Entry 5JM6 (X-ray diffraction, 2.76 A resolution); this record covers chains A and B of the 6 polymer chains in the assembly.

== Chain A (and B) ==
Molecule: Aminopeptidase-like protein
Organism: Chaetomium thermophilum
Notes: chain B of this document is another copy of the same molecule, construct and numbering; everything in this record applies to it too
UniProt: G0SG74 (G0SG74_CHATD); residue numbers follow UniProt; this construct covers 1-519
Amino-acid sequence (519 residues; row label = number of the first residue in the row):
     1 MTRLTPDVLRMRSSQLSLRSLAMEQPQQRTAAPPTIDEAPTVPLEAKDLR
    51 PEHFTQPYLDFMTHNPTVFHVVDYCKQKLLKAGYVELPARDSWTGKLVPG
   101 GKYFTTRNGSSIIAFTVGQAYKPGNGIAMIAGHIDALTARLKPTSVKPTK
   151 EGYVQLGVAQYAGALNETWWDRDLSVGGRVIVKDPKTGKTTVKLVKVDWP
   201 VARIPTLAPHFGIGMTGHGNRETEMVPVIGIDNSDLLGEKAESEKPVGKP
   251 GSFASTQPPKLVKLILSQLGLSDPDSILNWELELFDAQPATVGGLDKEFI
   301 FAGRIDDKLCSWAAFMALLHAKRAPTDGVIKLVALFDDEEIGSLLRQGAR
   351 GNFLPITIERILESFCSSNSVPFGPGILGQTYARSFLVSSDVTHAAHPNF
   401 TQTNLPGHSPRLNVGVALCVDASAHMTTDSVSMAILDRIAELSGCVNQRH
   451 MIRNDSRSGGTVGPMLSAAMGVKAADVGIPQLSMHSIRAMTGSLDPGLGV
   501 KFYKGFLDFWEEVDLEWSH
Unresolved in the structure: 1-49, 237-245, 422-426, 453-462, 519
Bound ions: Zn2+ site 1: H133, D306, D391; Zn2+ site 2: D306, E340, H485

== Chain A / chain B interface ==
Pairs across the interface (62):
  R350(A) - L344(B)
  G374(A) - E363(B)
  P375(A) - E359(B)
  P375(A) - R360(B)
  P375(A) - E363(B)
  P375(A) - F373(B)
  G376(A) - R360(B)
  L378(A) - I356(B)
  G379(A) - A89(B)
  G379(A) - R360(B)
  Q380(A) - A89(B)
  Q380(A) - R90(B)
  Q380(A) - D91(B)
  Q380(A) - S92(B)
  Q380(A) - R360(B)
  Y382(A) - N352(B)
  A383(A) - R90(B)  hydrogen bond (backbone-side chain)
  R384(A) - R90(B)  hydrogen bond (side chain-backbone)
  L405(A) - K142(B)
  L405(A) - E222(B)
  H408(A) - K142(B)
  H408(A) - P143(B)
  H408(A) - T144(B)  hydrogen bond (side chain-backbone)
  T427(A) - L345(B)
  D429(A) - N108(B)
  D429(A) - R179(B)  salt bridge
  D429(A) - E281(B)
  S430(A) - R179(B)  hydrogen bond
  S430(A) - I181(B)
  S430(A) - N279(B)
  S430(A) - W280(B)
  S430(A) - E281(B)  hydrogen bond
  V431(A) - R179(B)
  V431(A) - I181(B)  hydrophobic
  M433(A) - N279(B)
  M451(A) - K142(B)
  M451(A) - A159(B)  hydrophobic
  M465(A) - L344(B)  hydrophobic
  S467(A) - R346(B)
  A468(A) - L344(B)
  A468(A) - L345(B)
  A468(A) - R346(B)
  A468(A) - G351(B)
  A468(A) - N352(B)  hydrogen bond (backbone-backbone)
  A469(A) - N352(B)
  M470(A) - N352(B)  hydrogen bond (backbone-side chain)
  G471(A) - R107(B)
  G471(A) - R346(B)  hydrogen bond (backbone-side chain)
  G471(A) - N352(B)
  V472(A) - R346(B)
  K473(A) - N108(B)
  K473(A) - R346(B)
  D514(A) - R90(B)  salt bridge
  L515(A) - K189(B)  hydrogen bond (backbone-side chain)
  E516(A) - K189(B)
  E516(A) - T190(B)  hydrogen bond (backbone-backbone)
  W517(A) - I181(B)  hydrophobic
  W517(A) - K189(B)
  W517(A) - T190(B)
  S518(A) - K189(B)
  S518(A) - T190(B)  hydrogen bond (backbone-backbone)
  S518(A) - T191(B)
Also at the interface, not in a pair above, chain A (36 interface residues in all): F373, G407, V420, A434, R449
Also at the interface, not in a pair above, chain B (32 interface residues in all): G188, V192, R350

== In short ==
Chain A and chain B form an interface of 36 and 32 residues respectively; the contacts include 11 hydrogen
bonds and 2 salt bridges. Polar pairs include D429(A)-R179(B), D514(A)-R90(B) and A383(A)-R90(B). H133(A),
D306(A) and D391(A) form the Zn2+ site 1.
Both chains are Aminopeptidase-like protein (Chaetomium thermophilum). Entry 5JM6 (Structure of Chaetomium
thermophilum mApe1) was determined by X-ray diffraction (same publication as 5JM0 and 5JM9).
